9D94 - chains Fe and Fl of the 48 polymer chains in the assembly; structure by electron microscopy, 3.00 A resolution.

Chain Fe (and Fl):
Protein: Portal protein
Organism: Mycobacterium phage Bxb1
Notes: chain Fl of this document is another copy of the same molecule, construct and numbering; everything in this record applies to it too
Reference sequence: Q9B0B0 (Q9B0B0_BPMB1); residue numbers follow UniProt; this construct covers 1-488
Amino-acid sequence (488 residues; numbered 1 to 488; the number before each row is that of its first residue):
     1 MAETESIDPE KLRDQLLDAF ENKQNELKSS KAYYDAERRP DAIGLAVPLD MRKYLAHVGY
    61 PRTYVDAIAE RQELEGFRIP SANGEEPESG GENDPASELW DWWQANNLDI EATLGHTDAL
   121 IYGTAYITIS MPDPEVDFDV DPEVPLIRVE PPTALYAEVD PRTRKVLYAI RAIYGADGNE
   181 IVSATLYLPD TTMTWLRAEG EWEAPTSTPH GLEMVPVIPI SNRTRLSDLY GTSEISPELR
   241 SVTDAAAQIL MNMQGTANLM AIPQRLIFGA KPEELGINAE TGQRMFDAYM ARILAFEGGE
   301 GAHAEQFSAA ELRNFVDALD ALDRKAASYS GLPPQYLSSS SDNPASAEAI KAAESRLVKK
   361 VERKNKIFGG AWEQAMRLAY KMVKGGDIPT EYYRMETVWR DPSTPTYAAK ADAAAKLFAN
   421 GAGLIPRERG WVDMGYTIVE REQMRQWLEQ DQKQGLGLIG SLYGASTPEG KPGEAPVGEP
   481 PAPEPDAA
Disordered / not traced: 1-5, 456-488

Interface between chain Fe and chain Fl:
Pairs across the interface - 189 pairs, chain Fe then chain Fl:
  Tyr34(Fe) - Thr224(Fl)
  Tyr34(Fe) - Arg225(Fl)
  Asp35(Fe) - Arg225(Fl)  salt bridge
  Asp35(Fe) - Pro237(Fl)
  Ala36(Fe) - Glu238(Fl)
  Met51(Fe) - Leu45(Fl)  hydrophobic
  Lys53(Fe) - Asp41(Fl)  salt bridge
  Tyr54(Fe) - Asp41(Fl)
  Tyr54(Fe) - Leu45(Fl)
  Tyr54(Fe) - Gln248(Fl)
  His57(Fe) - Pro237(Fl)
  His57(Fe) - Glu238(Fl)
  His57(Fe) - Ser241(Fl)
  His57(Fe) - Tyr329(Fl)  hydrogen bond (backbone-side chain)
  Val58(Fe) - Glu238(Fl)
  Val58(Fe) - Tyr329(Fl)
  Gly59(Fe) - Glu238(Fl)
  Gly59(Fe) - Tyr329(Fl)
  Tyr60(Fe) - Lys325(Fl)
  Arg62(Fe) - Ser236(Fl)
  Arg62(Fe) - Pro237(Fl)
  Arg62(Fe) - Glu238(Fl)  salt bridge
  Thr63(Fe) - Ser328(Fl)
  Thr63(Fe) - Arg356(Fl)
  Asp66(Fe) - Lys360(Fl)  salt bridge
  Ala69(Fe) - Arg363(Fl)
  Glu70(Fe) - Lys359(Fl)
  Glu70(Fe) - Lys360(Fl)  salt bridge
  Glu73(Fe) - Lys366(Fl)  salt bridge
  Asp101(Fe) - Arg394(Fl)  salt bridge
  Gln104(Fe) - Tyr393(Fl)
  Ala105(Fe) - Tyr393(Fl)
  Asn107(Fe) - Glu373(Fl)  hydrogen bond
  Asp109(Fe) - Lys366(Fl)
  Ile110(Fe) - Lys366(Fl)
  Glu111(Fe) - Leu226(Fl)
  Thr113(Fe) - Arg363(Fl)  hydrogen bond (backbone-side chain)
  Leu114(Fe) - Arg223(Fl)
  Leu114(Fe) - Thr224(Fl)
  Leu114(Fe) - Arg225(Fl)
  Leu114(Fe) - Leu226(Fl)  hydrophobic
  Leu114(Fe) - Ile367(Fl)  hydrophobic
  Gly115(Fe) - Leu226(Fl)
  Thr117(Fe) - Thr224(Fl)
  Thr117(Fe) - Arg225(Fl)
  Thr117(Fe) - Arg363(Fl)  hydrogen bond
  Asp118(Fe) - Arg225(Fl)
  Asp118(Fe) - Leu226(Fl)  hydrogen bond (side chain-backbone)
  Asp118(Fe) - Ser227(Fl)  hydrogen bond (side chain-backbone)
  Tyr122(Fe) - Ser227(Fl)  hydrogen bond
  Asp137(Fe) - Glu213(Fl)
  Asp137(Fe) - Met214(Fl)
  Phe138(Fe) - Thr163(Fl)
  Asp139(Fe) - Met214(Fl)
  Asp139(Fe) - Arg377(Fl)  salt bridge
  Asp139(Fe) - Tyr393(Fl)  hydrogen bond
  Val140(Fe) - Tyr393(Fl)
  Asp141(Fe) - Thr390(Fl)  hydrogen bond
  Asp141(Fe) - Tyr393(Fl)
  Asp141(Fe) - Arg394(Fl)  salt bridge
  Val144(Fe) - Arg394(Fl)
  Val149(Fe) - Leu226(Fl)
  Glu150(Fe) - Arg164(Fl)  salt bridge
  Pro151(Fe) - Leu226(Fl)
  Thr153(Fe) - Ser227(Fl)
  Arg171(Fe) - Arg162(Fl)  hydrogen bond (side chain-backbone)
  Arg171(Fe) - Arg164(Fl)
  Ile173(Fe) - Pro161(Fl)
  Tyr174(Fe) - Pro161(Fl)
  Ala176(Fe) - Tyr230(Fl)  hydrogen bond (backbone-side chain)
  Ser183(Fe) - Arg162(Fl)
  Leu250(Fe) - Tyr329(Fl)
  Met253(Fe) - Leu322(Fl)  hydrophobic
  Gln254(Fe) - Ala245(Fl)
  Gln254(Fe) - Gln248(Fl)  hydrogen bond
  Ala257(Fe) - Ile249(Fl)  hydrophobic
  Ala257(Fe) - Asn252(Fl)  hydrogen bond (backbone-side chain)
  Ala257(Fe) - Phe315(Fl)
  Asn258(Fe) - Leu45(Fl)
  Asn258(Fe) - Ala46(Fl)
  Asn258(Fe) - Gln248(Fl)  hydrogen bond
  Asn258(Fe) - Asn252(Fl)  hydrogen bond
  Ala261(Fe) - Asn314(Fl)  hydrogen bond (backbone-side chain)
  Ala261(Fe) - Phe315(Fl)  hydrophobic
  Ile262(Fe) - Thr256(Fl)
  Ile262(Fe) - Met260(Fl)  hydrophobic
  Ile262(Fe) - Ala310(Fl)  hydrophobic
  Ile262(Fe) - Phe315(Fl)  hydrophobic
  Arg265(Fe) - Met260(Fl)
  Arg265(Fe) - Ile262(Fl)
  Arg265(Fe) - Gln264(Fl)
  Arg265(Fe) - Phe307(Fl)
  Arg265(Fe) - Ser308(Fl)  hydrogen bond (side chain-backbone)
  Leu266(Fe) - Phe307(Fl)
  Ile267(Fe) - Phe307(Fl)  hydrophobic
  Met290(Fe) - Ile262(Fl)  hydrophobic
  Arg292(Fe) - Gln264(Fl)  hydrogen bond (backbone-side chain)
  Arg292(Fe) - Gln283(Fl)
  Ile293(Fe) - Arg265(Fl)
  Ile293(Fe) - Ile267(Fl)  hydrophobic
  Ile293(Fe) - Phe286(Fl)  hydrophobic
  Leu294(Fe) - Gln264(Fl)
  Leu294(Fe) - Arg265(Fl)  hydrogen bond (backbone-backbone)
  Leu294(Fe) - Leu266(Fl)
  Leu294(Fe) - Ile267(Fl)  hydrogen bond (backbone-backbone)
  Ala295(Fe) - Ile267(Fl)
  Ala295(Fe) - Leu275(Fl)  hydrophobic
  Phe296(Fe) - Ile267(Fl)  hydrogen bond (backbone-backbone)
  Phe296(Fe) - Phe268(Fl)  hydrophobic
  Phe296(Fe) - Gly269(Fl)  hydrogen bond (backbone-backbone)
  Phe296(Fe) - Ala270(Fl)
  Glu297(Fe) - Ala270(Fl)
  Glu297(Fe) - Lys271(Fl)
  Glu297(Fe) - Pro272(Fl)
  Gly298(Fe) - Gly269(Fl)
  His303(Fe) - Glu305(Fl)
  Ala304(Fe) - Leu266(Fl)  hydrophobic
  Ala304(Fe) - Phe268(Fl)
  Ala304(Fe) - Glu305(Fl)  hydrogen bond (backbone-side chain)
  Ala304(Fe) - Phe307(Fl)  hydrophobic
  Glu305(Fe) - Phe307(Fl)
  Gln306(Fe) - Phe307(Fl)
  Gln306(Fe) - Ser308(Fl)  hydrogen bond
  Ala310(Fe) - Asn314(Fl)  hydrogen bond (backbone-side chain)
  Glu311(Fe) - Asn314(Fl)
  Leu312(Fe) - Asn314(Fl)  hydrogen bond (backbone-side chain)
  Leu312(Fe) - Ala318(Fl)  hydrophobic
  Arg313(Fe) - Asp317(Fl)  salt bridge
  Val316(Fe) - Asp317(Fl)
  Val316(Fe) - Ala321(Fl)  hydrophobic
  Asp320(Fe) - Arg324(Fl)  salt bridge
  Asp323(Fe) - Lys325(Fl)  salt bridge
  Gln335(Fe) - Ala352(Fl)
  Tyr336(Fe) - Ser328(Fl)  hydrogen bond (backbone-side chain)
  Tyr336(Fe) - Ser355(Fl)  hydrogen bond
  Tyr336(Fe) - Arg356(Fl)  hydrogen bond (backbone-side chain)
  Leu337(Fe) - Ser328(Fl)
  Ser339(Fe) - Ala327(Fl)
  Ser339(Fe) - Pro334(Fl)
  Ser340(Fe) - Arg324(Fl)  hydrogen bond
  Ser340(Fe) - Ser338(Fl)
  Asn343(Fe) - Ala349(Fl)
  Pro344(Fe) - Ala349(Fl)
  Pro344(Fe) - Ala352(Fl)  hydrophobic
  Ala347(Fe) - Glu348(Fl)
  Ile350(Fe) - Glu348(Fl)
  Ile350(Fe) - Ala352(Fl)  hydrophobic
  Thr404(Fe) - Lys351(Fl)
  Thr404(Fe) - Ser355(Fl)
  Pro405(Fe) - Lys351(Fl)  hydrogen bond (backbone-side chain)
  Thr406(Fe) - Glu348(Fl)  hydrogen bond
  Tyr407(Fe) - Ala413(Fl)  hydrophobic
  Tyr407(Fe) - Leu417(Fl)
  Tyr407(Fe) - Asp433(Fl)  hydrogen bond
  Ala408(Fe) - Ala409(Fl)
  Ala408(Fe) - Ala413(Fl)  hydrophobic
  Ala411(Fe) - Ala413(Fl)  hydrophobic
  Ala411(Fe) - Leu417(Fl)
  Asp412(Fe) - Lys416(Fl)
  Ala415(Fe) - Lys416(Fl)
  Phe418(Fe) - Gly423(Fl)
  Phe418(Fe) - Leu424(Fl)  hydrophobic
  Asn420(Fe) - Ala419(Fl)
  Asn420(Fe) - Ala422(Fl)
  Asn420(Fe) - Gly423(Fl)
  Arg427(Fe) - Gly423(Fl)  hydrogen bond (side chain-backbone)
  Arg427(Fe) - Leu424(Fl)  hydrogen bond (side chain-backbone)
  Gly430(Fe) - Leu424(Fl)
  Trp431(Fe) - Leu424(Fl)
  Trp431(Fe) - Ile425(Fl)  hydrophobic
  Trp431(Fe) - Pro426(Fl)
  Met434(Fe) - Leu417(Fl)  hydrophobic
  Tyr436(Fe) - Ile425(Fl)
  Tyr436(Fe) - Arg429(Fl)
  Tyr436(Fe) - Asp433(Fl)  hydrogen bond
  Glu440(Fe) - Arg429(Fl)  salt bridge
  Gln443(Fe) - Glu85(Fl)  hydrogen bond (side chain-backbone)
  Gln443(Fe) - Glu88(Fl)
  Met444(Fe) - Arg429(Fl)
  Gln446(Fe) - Glu86(Fl)
  Trp447(Fe) - Glu86(Fl)  hydrogen bond
  Trp447(Fe) - Pro426(Fl)  hydrophobic
  Trp447(Fe) - Glu428(Fl)
  Trp447(Fe) - Arg429(Fl)
  Leu448(Fe) - Pro426(Fl)
  Gln450(Fe) - Glu86(Fl)  hydrogen bond
  Asp451(Fe) - Pro426(Fl)
  Asp451(Fe) - Arg427(Fl)  hydrogen bond (side chain-backbone)
  Gln454(Fe) - Gln452(Fl)  hydrogen bond
Also at the interface, not in a pair above, chain Fe (123 interface residues in all): Leu55, Ala56, Arg71, Ile121, Val182, Leu196, Pro263, Asp287, Ala291, Ala302, Ala309, Leu319, Ala345, Ser346, Glu354, Ala414, Val439
Also at the interface, not in a pair above, chain Fl (98 interface residues in all): His303, Ala309, Pro344, Ser346, Ala353, Gly370, Glu396, Lys410, Ala414

In short:
The interface between chain Fe and chain Fl involves 123 residues on one side and 98 on the other, with 41
hydrogen bonds and 14 salt bridges. Polar contacts include Asp35(Fe)-Arg225(Fl), Lys53(Fe)-Asp41(Fl) and
Arg62(Fe)-Glu238(Fl).
Both chains are Portal protein (Mycobacterium phage Bxb1). Entry 9D94 (Mycobacteriophage Bxb1 portal and
connector assembly - Composite map and model) was determined by electron microscopy (same publication as 9D9W,
9D93, 9D9L and 9D9X).
